PDB entry 7ZOY | X-ray diffraction, 1.91 A resolution | chain A

[Chain A]
Molecule: Synechocystis halorhodopsin
From: Synechocystis sp. PCC 7509
Sequence (234 residues; row label = number of the first residue in the row):
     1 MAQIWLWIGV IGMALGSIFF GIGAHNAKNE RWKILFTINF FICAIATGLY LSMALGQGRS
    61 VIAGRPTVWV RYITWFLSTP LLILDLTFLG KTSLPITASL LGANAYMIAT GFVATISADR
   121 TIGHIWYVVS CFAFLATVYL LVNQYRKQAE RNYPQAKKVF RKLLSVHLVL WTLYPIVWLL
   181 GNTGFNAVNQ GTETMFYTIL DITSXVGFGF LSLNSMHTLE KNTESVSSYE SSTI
Disordered / not traced: 227-234
Modified / non-standard residues: M1 (N-formylmethionine; FME); LYR (n~6~-[(2Z,4E,6E,8E)-3,7-dimethyl-9-(2,6,6-trimethylcyclohex-1-en-1-yl)nona-2,4,6,8-tetraenyl]lysine) at position 205
Residues lining bound ligands:
  - eicosane (LFA), molecule 1: W5, M195, I199
  - eicosane (LFA), molecule 2: W5, I8, I199, I202, T203, V206, G207, F210
  - eicosane (LFA), molecule 3: I8, I11, G12, L15, G16, I202, V206
  - eicosane (LFA), molecule 4: G21, A24, H25, F40, F41, S99, A103, Y106, A133, A136, L140, Q144
  - eicosane (LFA), molecule 5: S60, I62, W69, I73, F112
  - eicosane (LFA), molecule 6: W69, I73, L77, A109, F112, I116
  - eicosane (LFA), molecule 7: F76, L77, P80, L101, A105
  - eicosane (LFA), molecule 8: L77, P80, L81
  - eicosane (LFA), molecule 9: Y127, C131, F134, L135, V138, V142, L168, T172, P175, I176, L179
  - eicosane (LFA), molecule 10: V142, R146, R161, L164, S165, L168, V169
  - eicosane (LFA), molecule 11: L170, L173, I176, V177, F196, I199, L200, T203
  - eicosane (LFA), molecule 12: I176, L179, L180, F185, A187
  - eicosane (LFA), molecule 13: L180, V188, T192, F196
Reported in the primary citation:
  - binding site for sulfate ion: K33, S93, Q148
  - conformationally variable residues (helix shift, side-chain flip): L49, R71 to S78

[In short]
Bound to chain A: 13 copies of eicosane. The paper reports a binding site for sulfate ion at K33, S93 and
Q148; conformational variability at L49 and R71.
Chain A is Synechocystis halorhodopsin (Synechocystis sp. PCC 7509); the structure, Crystal structure of
Synechocystis halorhodopsin (SyHR), SO4-bound form, ground state, was determined by X-ray diffraction,
deposited together with 7ZOU, 7ZOV and 7ZOW.
